Entry 3GPT (X-ray diffraction, 2.41 A resolution); this record covers chains D and E of the 28 polymer chains in the assembly.

== Chain D ==
Protein: Proteasome component PUP2
From: Saccharomyces cerevisiae
Notes: EC 3.4.25.1; fragment: sequence database residues 9-250
Reference sequence: P32379 (PSA5_YEAST); the construct lacks a stretch of the UniProt sequence and is renumbered around it, so the offset changes along the chain: 9-123 = UniProt 9-123; 125-144 = UniProt 131-150; 145-180 = UniProt 152-187; 184-202 = UniProt 191-209; 3 more segments
Sequence (242 residues; numbered 9 to 244 plus 13 insertion-coded residues; 7 numbers in that range are skipped by the numbering (no residue carries them; nothing is unmodelled there); the number before each row is that of its first residue; a row labelled like 12A-12G holds insertion residues (12A, then the next letters in order)):
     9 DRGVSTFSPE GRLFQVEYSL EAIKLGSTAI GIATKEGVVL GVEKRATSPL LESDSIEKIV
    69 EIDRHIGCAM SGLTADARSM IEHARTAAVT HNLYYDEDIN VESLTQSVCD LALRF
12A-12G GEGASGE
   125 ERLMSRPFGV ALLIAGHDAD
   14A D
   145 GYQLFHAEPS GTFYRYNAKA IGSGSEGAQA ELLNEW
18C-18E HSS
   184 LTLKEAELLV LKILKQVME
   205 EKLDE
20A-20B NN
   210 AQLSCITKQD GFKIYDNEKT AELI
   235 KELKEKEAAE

== Chain E ==
Protein: Proteasome component PRE5
From: Saccharomyces cerevisiae
Notes: EC 3.4.25.1; fragment: sequence database residues 2-234
Reference sequence: P40302 (PSA1_YEAST); the construct has insertions or renumbered stretches relative to UniProt, so the offset changes along the chain: 4-60 = UniProt 2-58; 63-180 = UniProt 59-176; 183-204 = UniProt 183-204; 210-233 = UniProt 211-234
Sequence (233 residues; each row starts with the number of its first residue; note: 7 numbers in that range are skipped by the numbering (no residue carries them; nothing is unmodelled there); a row labelled like 18A-18F holds insertion residues (18A, then the next letters in order)):
     4 FRNNYDGDTV TFSPTGRLFQ VEYALEAIKQ GSVTVGLRSN THAVLVALKR NADELSS
    63 YQKKIIKCDE HMGLSLAGLA PDARVLSNYL RQQCNYSSLV FNRKLAVERA GHLLCDKAQK
   123 NTQSYGGRPY GVGLLIIGYD KSGAHLLEFQ PSGNVTELYG TAIGARSQGA KTYLERTL
18A-18F DTFIKI
   183 DGNPDELIKA GVEAISQSLR DE
   206 SL
 2B-2E TVDN
   210 LSIAIVGKDT PFTIYDGEAV AKYI
Swiss-Prot annotation at these positions:
  - modified residue: Ser-16 (Phosphoserine)
  - cross-link: Lys-191 (Glycyl lysine isopeptide (Lys-Gly) (interchain with G-Cter in ubiquitin))

== Chain D / chain E interface ==
Pairs across the interface (54; chain D residue first):
  Gly-12C(D) / Tyr-127(E)
  Gly-12C(D) / Gly-128(E)
  Gly-12C(D) / Gly-129(E)
  Ala-12D(D) / Gly-128(E)  hydrogen bond (backbone-backbone)
  Ala-12D(D) / Gly-129(E)
  Ser-12E(D) / Asn-123(E)  hydrogen bond (backbone-side chain)
  Ser-12E(D) / Ser-126(E)
  Ser-12E(D) / Gly-129(E)
  Ser-13(D) / Gly-128(E)
  Ser-13(D) / Arg-130(E)
  Thr-14(D) / Gly-10(E)
  Thr-14(D) / Gln-23(E)
  Phe-15(D) / Gln-23(E)  hydrogen bond (backbone-side chain)
  Phe-15(D) / Tyr-26(E)
  Phe-15(D) / Ala-27(E)  hydrophobic
  Phe-15(D) / Leu-81(E)  hydrophobic
  Phe-15(D) / Arg-130(E)
  Phe-15(D) / Pro-131(E)
  Phe-15(D) / Gly-133(E)
  Ser-16(D) / Tyr-26(E)
  Pro-17(D) / Arg-5(E)
  Pro-17(D) / Tyr-26(E)  hydrophobic
  Pro-17(D) / Glu-29(E)
  Glu-18(D) / Gln-33(E)  hydrogen bond (backbone-side chain)
  Gly-19(D) / Tyr-26(E)
  Gly-19(D) / Ala-30(E)
  Arg-20(D) / Gln-33(E)  hydrogen bond
  Leu-21(D) / Arg-130(E)
  Gln-114(D) / Arg-86(E)  hydrogen bond
  Asp-118(D) / Arg-86(E)  salt bridge
  Leu-121(D) / Pro-83(E)  hydrophobic
  Leu-121(D) / Asp-84(E)
  Leu-121(D) / Arg-130(E)
  Ser-154(D) / Pro-83(E)
  Gly-155(D) / Pro-83(E)
  Thr-156(D) / Pro-83(E)
  Tyr-158(D) / Arg-53(E)  hydrogen bond (side chain-backbone)
  Tyr-158(D) / Ala-55(E)
  Tyr-158(D) / Ser-59(E)
  Tyr-158(D) / Ser-60(E)
  Tyr-158(D) / Gln-64(E)
  Arg-159(D) / Ser-59(E)
  Arg-159(D) / Ser-60(E)  hydrogen bond (backbone-backbone)
  Tyr-160(D) / Ala-55(E)
  Tyr-160(D) / Asp-56(E)
  Tyr-160(D) / Leu-58(E)
  Tyr-160(D) / Ser-59(E)
  Asn-161(D) / Leu-58(E)  hydrogen bond (backbone-backbone)
  Ala-162(D) / Leu-58(E)
  Lys-163(D) / Asp-56(E)  salt bridge
  Gln-173(D) / Asp-56(E)  hydrogen bond
  Gln-173(D) / Leu-58(E)
  Leu-176(D) / Leu-58(E)
  Leu-177(D) / Leu-58(E)  hydrophobic
Also at the interface, not in a pair above, chain D (30 interface residues in all): Arg-10, Gly-11, Phe-157
Also at the interface, not in a pair above, chain E (33 interface residues in all): Asp-9, Asn-54, Glu-57, Lys-65, Ala-82, Lys-122

== Summary ==
Chain D and chain E form an interface of 30 and 33 residues respectively; the contacts include 10 hydrogen
bonds and 2 salt bridges. Polar pairs include Asp-118(D)/Arg-86(E), Lys-163(D)/Asp-56(E) and
Ser-12E(D)/Asn-123(E).
Here chain D is Proteasome component PUP2 and chain E is Proteasome component PRE5, both from Saccharomyces
cerevisiae. Entry 3GPT (Crystal structure of the yeast 20S proteasome in complex with Salinosporamide
derivatives: slow substrate ligand) was determined by X-ray diffraction (same publication as 3GPW and 3HYE).
